PDB entry 5N5Y | electron microscopy, 7.70 A resolution (low resolution: residue-level contacts below are approximate; hydrogen-bond / salt-bridge calls are withheld) | chains A and E of the 18 polymer chains in the assembly

[Chain A]
Protein: DNA-directed RNA polymerase I subunit RPA190
From: Saccharomyces cerevisiae
Notes: EC 2.7.7.6
Reference sequence: P10964 (RPA1_YEAST); residues 1-1664 here = UniProt positions 1-1664
Sequence (1664 residues; numbered 1 to 1664; the number before each row is that of its first residue):
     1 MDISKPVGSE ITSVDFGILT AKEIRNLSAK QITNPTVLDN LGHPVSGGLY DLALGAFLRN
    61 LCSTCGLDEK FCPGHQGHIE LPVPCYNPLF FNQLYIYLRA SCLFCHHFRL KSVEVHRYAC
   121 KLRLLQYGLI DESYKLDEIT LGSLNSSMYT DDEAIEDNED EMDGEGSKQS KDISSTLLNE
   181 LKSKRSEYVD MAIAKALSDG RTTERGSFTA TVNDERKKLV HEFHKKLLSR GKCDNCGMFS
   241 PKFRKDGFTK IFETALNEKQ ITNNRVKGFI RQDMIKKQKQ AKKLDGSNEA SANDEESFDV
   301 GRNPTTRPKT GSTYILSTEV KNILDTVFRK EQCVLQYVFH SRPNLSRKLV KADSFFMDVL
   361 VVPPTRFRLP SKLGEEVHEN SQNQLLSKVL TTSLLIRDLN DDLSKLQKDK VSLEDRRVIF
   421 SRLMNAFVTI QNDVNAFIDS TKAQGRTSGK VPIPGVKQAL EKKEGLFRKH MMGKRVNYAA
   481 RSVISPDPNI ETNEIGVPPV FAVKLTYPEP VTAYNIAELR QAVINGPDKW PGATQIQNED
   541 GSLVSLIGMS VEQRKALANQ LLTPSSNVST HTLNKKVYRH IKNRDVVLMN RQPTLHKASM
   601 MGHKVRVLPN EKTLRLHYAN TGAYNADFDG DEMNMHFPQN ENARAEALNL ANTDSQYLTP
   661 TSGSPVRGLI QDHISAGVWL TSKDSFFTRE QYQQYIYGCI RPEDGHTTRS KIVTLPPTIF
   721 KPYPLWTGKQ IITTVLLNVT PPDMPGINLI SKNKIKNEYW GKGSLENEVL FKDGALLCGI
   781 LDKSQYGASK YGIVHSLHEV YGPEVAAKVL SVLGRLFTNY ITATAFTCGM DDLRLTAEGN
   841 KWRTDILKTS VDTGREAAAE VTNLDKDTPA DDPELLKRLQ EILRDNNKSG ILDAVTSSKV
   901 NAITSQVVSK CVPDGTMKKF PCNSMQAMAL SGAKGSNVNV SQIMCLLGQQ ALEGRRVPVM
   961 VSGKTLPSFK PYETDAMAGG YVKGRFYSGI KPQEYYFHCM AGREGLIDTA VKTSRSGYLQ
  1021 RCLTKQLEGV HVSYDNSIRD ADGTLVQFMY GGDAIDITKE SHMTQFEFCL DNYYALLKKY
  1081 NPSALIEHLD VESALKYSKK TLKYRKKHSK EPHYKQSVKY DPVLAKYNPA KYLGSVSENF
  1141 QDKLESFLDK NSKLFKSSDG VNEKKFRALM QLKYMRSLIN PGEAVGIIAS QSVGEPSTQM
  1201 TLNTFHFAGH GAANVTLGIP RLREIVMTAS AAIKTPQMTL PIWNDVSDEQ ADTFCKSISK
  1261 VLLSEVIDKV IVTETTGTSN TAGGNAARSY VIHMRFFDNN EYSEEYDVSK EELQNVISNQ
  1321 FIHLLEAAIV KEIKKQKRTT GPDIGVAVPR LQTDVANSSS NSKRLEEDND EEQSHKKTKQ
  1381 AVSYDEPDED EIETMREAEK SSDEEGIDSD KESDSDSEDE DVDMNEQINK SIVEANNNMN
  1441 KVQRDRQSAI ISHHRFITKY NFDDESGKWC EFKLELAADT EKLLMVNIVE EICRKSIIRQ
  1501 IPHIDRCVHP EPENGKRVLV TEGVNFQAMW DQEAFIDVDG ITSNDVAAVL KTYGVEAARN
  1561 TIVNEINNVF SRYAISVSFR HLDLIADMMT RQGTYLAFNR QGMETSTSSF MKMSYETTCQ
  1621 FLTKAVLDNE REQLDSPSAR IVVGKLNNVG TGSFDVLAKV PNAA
Unresolved in the structure: 142-173, 274-311, 1007-1015, 1206-1212, 1277-1285, 1340-1439, 1663-1664
Curated features (UniProtKB/Swiss-Prot):
  - region: Pro-992 to Glu-1004 (Bridging helix)
  - binding site (Zn(2+)): Cys-62, Cys-65, Cys-72, His-75, Cys-102, Cys-105, Cys-233, Cys-236
  - binding site (Mg(2+)): Asp-627, Asp-629, Asp-631
  - modified residue (Phosphoserine): Ser-889, Ser-1636
Metal / ion sites: Zn2+ site 1: Cys-62, Cys-72, His-75; Zn2+ site 2: Cys-102, Cys-105, Cys-233, Cys-236

[Chain E]
Protein: DNA-directed RNA polymerases I, II, and III subunit RPABC1
From: Saccharomyces cerevisiae
Reference sequence: P20434 (RPAB1_YEAST); numbering as in UniProt (aligned over 1-215)
Sequence (215 residues; row label = number of the first residue in the row):
     1 MDQENERNIS RLWRAFRTVK EMVKDRGYFI TQEEVELPLE DFKAKYCDSM GRPQRKMMSF
    61 QANPTEESIS KFPDMGSLWV EFCDEPSVGV KTMKTFVIHI QEKNFQTGIF VYQNNITPSA
   121 MKLVPSIPPA TIETFNEAAL VVNITHHELV PKHIRLSSDE KRELLKRYRL KESQLPRIQR
   181 ADPVALYLGL KRGEVVKIIR KSETSGRYAS YRICM
Unresolved in the structure: 1-3

[Chain A / chain E interface]
Pairs across the interface (75):
  Tyr-134(A) with Arg-192(E)
  Thr-209(A) with Ser-173(E)
  Thr-211(A) with Arg-177(E)
  Asp-214(A) with Arg-177(E)
  Arg-1039(A) with Tyr-168(E); Leu-170(E)
  Gly-1043(A) with Gln-174(E)
  Leu-1045(A) with Gln-174(E); Pro-176(E)
  Phe-1048(A) with Leu-175(E); Pro-176(E); Tyr-208(E); Ser-210(E); Tyr-211(E)
  Met-1049(A) with Tyr-208(E)
  Gly-1051(A) with Ser-202(E)
  Gly-1052(A) with Tyr-208(E)
  Asp-1053(A) with Thr-204(E)
  His-1113(A) with His-147(E); Glu-148(E); Val-150(E)
  Tyr-1114(A) with His-146(E); Lys-152(E)
  Lys-1115(A) with Gln-32(E)
  Val-1118(A) with Ile-199(E)
  Tyr-1120(A) with Arg-207(E)
  Asp-1121(A) with Lys-197(E); Arg-207(E)
  Pro-1122(A) with Arg-207(E); Tyr-208(E)
  Ala-1125(A) with Arg-167(E)
  Lys-1126(A) with Arg-167(E)
  Ser-1137(A) with Ser-205(E)
  Glu-1138(A) with Gly-206(E); Arg-207(E)
  Asn-1139(A) with Glu-203(E); Thr-204(E); Ser-205(E); Gly-206(E)
  Trp-1530(A) with Arg-14(E); Ala-138(E); Ala-139(E)
  Asp-1531(A) with Arg-11(E)
  Glu-1533(A) with Arg-14(E)
  Val-1538(A) with Val-142(E); His-147(E)
  Asp-1539(A) with His-146(E); His-147(E); Glu-148(E)
  Gly-1540(A) with His-147(E)
  Ile-1541(A) with His-147(E)
  Leu-1550(A) with Pro-183(E)
  Lys-1551(A) with Pro-183(E)
  Thr-1552(A) with Pro-183(E)
  Tyr-1553(A) with Ile-144(E); Pro-183(E); Val-184(E)
  Gly-1554(A) with Asp-182(E); Pro-183(E)
  Val-1555(A) with Asp-182(E)
  Glu-1556(A) with Pro-151(E); His-153(E); Arg-200(E); Arg-212(E)
  Ala-1557(A) with Leu-149(E)
  Asn-1560(A) with Leu-149(E)
  Arg-1580(A) with Thr-204(E)
  Asp-1587(A) with Arg-200(E)
  Thr-1590(A) with Arg-212(E)
  Arg-1591(A) with Arg-177(E)
  Gln-1592(A) with Arg-177(E); Gln-179(E)
  Gly-1593(A) with Arg-177(E); Gln-179(E)
  Thr-1594(A) with Gln-179(E)
Interface residues without a listed pair, chain A (59 interface residues in all): Ile-130, Glu-138, Ser-207, Asp-1042, Thr-1044, Gln-1047, Arg-1105, Ser-1117, Leu-1124, Arg-1559, Thr-1561, Asn-1564
Interface residues without a listed pair, chain E (51 interface residues in all): Ser-10, Pro-128, Val-141, Asn-143, Thr-145, Ile-154, Lys-171, Ile-178, Ile-198, Met-215

[In short]
Chain A and chain E form an interface of 59 and 51 residues respectively. Cys-62(A), Cys-72(A) and His-75(A)
form the Zn2+ site 1. Cys-102(A), Cys-105(A), Cys-233(A) and Cys-236(A) form the Zn2+ site 2. From UniProt: 8
Zn2+-binding residues and 3 Mg2+-binding residues on chain A.
Chain A is DNA-directed RNA polymerase I subunit RPA190 and chain E is DNA-directed RNA polymerases I, II, and
III subunit RPABC1, both from Saccharomyces cerevisiae; the structure, Cryo-EM structure of RNA polymerase I
in complex with Rrn3 and Core Factor (Orientation III), was determined by electron microscopy, deposited
together with 5O7X, 5N5Z, 5N60 and 5N61.
